PDB entry 8EG7 | electron microscopy, 3.20 A resolution | chains I and J of the 8 polymer chains in the assembly

== Chain I ==
Protein: DNA-directed RNA polymerase subunit beta
Organism: Escherichia coli
Notes: EC 2.7.7.6
UniProtKB: P0A8V4 (RPOB_ECO57); residue numbers follow UniProt; this construct covers 1-1342
Sequence (1342 residues; numbered 1 to 1342; the number before each row is that of its first residue):
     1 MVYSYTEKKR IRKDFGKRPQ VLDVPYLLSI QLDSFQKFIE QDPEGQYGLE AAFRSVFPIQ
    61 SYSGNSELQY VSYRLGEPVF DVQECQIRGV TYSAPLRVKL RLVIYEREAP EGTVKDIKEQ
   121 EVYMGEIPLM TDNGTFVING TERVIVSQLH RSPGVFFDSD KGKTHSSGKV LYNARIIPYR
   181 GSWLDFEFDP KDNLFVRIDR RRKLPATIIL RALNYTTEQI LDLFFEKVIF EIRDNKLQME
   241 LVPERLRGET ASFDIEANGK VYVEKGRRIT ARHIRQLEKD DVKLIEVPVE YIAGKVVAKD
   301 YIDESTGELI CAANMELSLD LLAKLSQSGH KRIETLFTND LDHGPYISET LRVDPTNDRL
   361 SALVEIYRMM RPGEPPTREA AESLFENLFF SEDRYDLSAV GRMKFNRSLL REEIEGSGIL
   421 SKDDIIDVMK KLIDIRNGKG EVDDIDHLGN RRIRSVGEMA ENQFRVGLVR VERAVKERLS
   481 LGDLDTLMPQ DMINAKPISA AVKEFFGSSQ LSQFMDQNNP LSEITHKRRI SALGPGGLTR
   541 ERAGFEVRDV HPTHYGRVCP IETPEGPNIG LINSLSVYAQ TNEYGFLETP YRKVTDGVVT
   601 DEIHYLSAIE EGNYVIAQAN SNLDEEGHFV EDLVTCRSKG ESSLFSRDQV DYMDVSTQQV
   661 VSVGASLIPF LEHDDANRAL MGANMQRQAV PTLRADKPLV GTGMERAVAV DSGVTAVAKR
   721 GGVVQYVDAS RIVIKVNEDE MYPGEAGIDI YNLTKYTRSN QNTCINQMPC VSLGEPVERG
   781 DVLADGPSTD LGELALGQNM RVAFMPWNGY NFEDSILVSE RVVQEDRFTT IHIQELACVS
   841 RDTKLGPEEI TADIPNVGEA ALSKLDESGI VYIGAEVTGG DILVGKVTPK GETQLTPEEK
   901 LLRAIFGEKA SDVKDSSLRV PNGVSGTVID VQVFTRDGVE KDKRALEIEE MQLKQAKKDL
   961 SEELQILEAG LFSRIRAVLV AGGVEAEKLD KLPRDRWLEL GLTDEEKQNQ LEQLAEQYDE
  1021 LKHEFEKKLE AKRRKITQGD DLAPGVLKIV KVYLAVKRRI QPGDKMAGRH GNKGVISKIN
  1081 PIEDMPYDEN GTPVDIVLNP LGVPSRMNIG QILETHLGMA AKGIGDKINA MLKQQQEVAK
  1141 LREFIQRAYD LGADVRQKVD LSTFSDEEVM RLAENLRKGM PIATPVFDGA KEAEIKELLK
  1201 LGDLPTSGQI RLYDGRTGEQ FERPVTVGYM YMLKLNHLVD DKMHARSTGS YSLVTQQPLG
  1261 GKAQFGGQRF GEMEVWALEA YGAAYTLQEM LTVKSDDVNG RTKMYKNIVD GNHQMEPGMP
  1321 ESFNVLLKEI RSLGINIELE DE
Disordered / not traced: 1, 891-912
Swiss-Prot annotation at these positions:
  - modified residue (N6-acetyllysine): K1022, K1200
Residues lining bound ligands:
  - chapso (1N7), molecule 1: Q46, Y47, Y179, D396, S398, A399, V400, R452, E458, E461, N462, E583, Y584
  - chapso (1N7), molecule 2: Q725, Y726, R731, E962, Q965, I966, A969, S973

== Chain J ==
Protein: DNA-directed RNA polymerase subunit beta'
Organism: Escherichia coli
Notes: EC 2.7.7.6
UniProtKB: C3SIA2 (C3SIA2_ECOLX); residues 2-1407 here = UniProt positions 2-1407
Sequence (1407 residues; each row starts with the number of its first residue):
     1 VKDLLKFLKA QTKTEEFDAI KIALASPDMI RSWSFGEVKK PETINYRTFK PERDGLFCAR
    61 IFGPVKDYEC LCGKYKRLKH RGVICEKCGV EVTQTKVRRE RMGHIELASP TAHIWFLKSL
   121 PSRIGLLLDM PLRDIERVLY FESYVVIEGG MTNLERQQIL TEEQYLDALE EFGDEFDAKM
   181 GAEAIQALLK SMDLEQECEQ LREELNETNS ETKRKKLTKR IKLLEAFVQS GNKPEWMILT
   241 VLPVLPPDLR PLVPLDGGRF ATSDLNDLYR RVINRNNRLK RLLDLAAPDI IVRNEKRMLQ
   301 EAVDALLDNG RRGRAITGSN KRPLKSLADM IKGKQGRFRQ NLLGKRVDYS GRSVITVGPY
   361 LRLHQCGLPK KMALELFKPF IYGKLELRGL ATTIKAAKKM VEREEAVVWD ILDEVIREHP
   421 VLLNRAPTLH RLGIQAFEPV LIEGKAIQLH PLVCAAYNAD FDGDQMAVHV PLTLEAQLEA
   481 RALMMSTNNI LSPANGEPII VPSQDVVLGL YYMTRDCVNA KGEGMVLTGP KEAERLYRSG
   541 LASLHARVKV RITEYEKDAN GELVAKTSLK DTTVGRAILW MIVPKGLPYS IVNQALGKKA
   601 ISKMLNTCYR ILGLKPTVIF ADQIMYTGFA YAARSGASVG IDDMVIPEKK HEIISEAEAE
   661 VAEIQEQFQS GLVTAGERYN KVIDIWAAAN DRVSKAMMDN LQTETVINRD GQEEKQVSFN
   721 SIYMMADSGA RGSAAQIRQL AGMRGLMAKP DGSIIETPIT ANFREGLNVL QYFISTHGAR
   781 KGLADTALKT ANSGYLTRRL VDVAQDLVVT EDDCGTHEGI MMTPVIEGGD VKEPLRDRVL
   841 GRVTAEDVLK PGTADILVPR NTLLHEQWCD LLEENSVDAV KVRSVVSCDT DFGVCAHCYG
   901 RDLARGHIIN KGEAIGVIAA QSIGEPGTQL TMRTFHIGGA ASRAAAESSI QVKNKGSIKL
   961 SNVKSVVNSS GKLVITSRNT ELKLIDEFGR TKESYKVPYG AVLAKGDGEQ VAGGETVANW
  1021 DPHTMPVITE VSGFVRFTDM IDGQTITRQT DELTGLSSLV VLDSAERTAG GKDLRPALKI
  1081 VDAQGNDVLI PGTDMPAQYF LPGKAIVQLE DGVQISSGDT LARIPQESGG TKDITGGLPR
  1141 VADLFEARRP KEPAILAEIS GIVSFGKETK GKRRLVITPV DGSDPYEEMI PKWRQLNVFE
  1201 GERVERGDVI SDGPEAPHDI LRLRGVHAVT RYIVNEVQDV YRLQGVKIND KHIEVIVRQM
  1261 LRKATIVNAG SSDFLEGEQV EYSRVKIANR ELEANGKVGA TYSRDLLGIT KASLATESFI
  1321 SAASFQETTR VLTEAAVAGK RDELRGLKEN VIVGRLIPAG TGYAYHQDRM RRRAAGEAPA
  1381 APQVTAEDAS ASLAELLNAG LGGSDNE
Disordered / not traced: 1-15, 933-947, 1127-1134, 1374-1407
Differences from the reference sequence: expression tag (1)
Metal / ion sites: Zn2+ site 1: C70, C72, C85, C88; Mg2+: D460, D462, D464 (shared with 1 residue of chain R); Zn2+ site 2: C814, C888, C895, C898

== Chain I / chain J interface ==
Pairs across the interface (370; chain I residue first):
  E504(I) - N320(J)
  F545(I) - D785(J)
  F545(I) - L788(J)  hydrophobic
  R548(I) - R780(J)  hydrogen bond (backbone-side chain)
  D549(I) - P750(J)
  D549(I) - R780(J)
  V550(I) - P750(J)
  V550(I) - F773(J)  hydrophobic
  V550(I) - T776(J)
  V550(I) - H777(J)  hydrogen bond (backbone-side chain)
  V550(I) - R780(J)
  H551(I) - F773(J)
  H551(I) - H777(J)
  Y555(I) - V769(J)
  Y555(I) - F773(J)
  C559(I) - R780(J)
  P560(I) - F773(J)  hydrophobic
  P560(I) - T776(J)
  P560(I) - R780(J)  hydrogen bond (backbone-side chain)
  I561(I) - T776(J)
  T563(I) - R780(J)
  G566(I) - A787(J)
  I569(I) - R780(J)
  I569(I) - A787(J)  hydrophobic
  G570(I) - R780(J)
  N573(I) - R780(J)
  Q618(I) - V769(J)
  Q618(I) - L770(J)
  N620(I) - N768(J)
  T635(I) - L770(J)
  S642(I) - L770(J)
  T657(I) - V769(J)
  V660(I) - V769(J)  hydrophobic
  V660(I) - F773(J)  hydrophobic
  L671(I) - Y772(J)  hydrogen bond (backbone-side chain)
  E672(I) - G766(J)
  E672(I) - L767(J)
  H673(I) - F763(J)  hydrogen bond (side chain-backbone)
  H673(I) - R764(J)  hydrogen bond (side chain-backbone)
  H673(I) - E765(J)  hydrogen bond (side chain-backbone)
  H673(I) - G766(J)
  D674(I) - Y772(J)  hydrogen bond (backbone-side chain)
  D675(I) - F763(J)
  D675(I) - Y772(J)
  A676(I) - Y772(J)
  A676(I) - A779(J)  hydrophobic
  N677(I) - A779(J)
  N677(I) - L783(J)
  A679(I) - Y772(J)
  L680(I) - L783(J)  hydrophobic
  F804(I) - S638(J)  hydrogen bond (backbone-side chain)
  M805(I) - A633(J)
  M805(I) - G636(J)
  P806(I) - D505(J)
  P806(I) - A632(J)
  P806(I) - A633(J)
  P806(I) - A637(J)
  N808(I) - P359(J)
  N808(I) - F629(J)
  N808(I) - A633(J)
  G809(I) - V357(J)
  G809(I) - P359(J)
  G809(I) - F629(J)
  Y810(I) - P359(J)
  N811(I) - D505(J)
  F812(I) - V357(J)  hydrophobic
  F812(I) - P451(J)
  F812(I) - F461(J)  hydrophobic
  F812(I) - S503(J)
  F812(I) - Q504(J)  hydrogen bond (backbone-side chain)
  F812(I) - D505(J)
  F812(I) - F629(J)  hydrophobic
  E813(I) - C454(J)
  E813(I) - A459(J)
  E813(I) - D460(J)
  E813(I) - F461(J)
  E813(I) - Q504(J)  hydrogen bond (backbone-side chain)
  D814(I) - F461(J)
  D814(I) - D462(J)
  S815(I) - V357(J)
  S815(I) - F461(J)
  R841(I) - D256(J)
  R841(I) - G257(J)
  K844(I) - F49(J)
  Q1061(I) - K445(J)
  P1062(I) - A446(J)
  G1063(I) - V354(J)
  G1063(I) - A446(J)
  K1065(I) - D462(J)
  K1065(I) - G463(J)
  K1073(I) - D462(J)  salt bridge
  G1074(I) - F461(J)
  V1075(I) - V354(J)  hydrophobic
  V1075(I) - I355(J)
  V1075(I) - F461(J)  hydrogen bond (backbone-backbone)
  V1075(I) - G463(J)
  I1076(I) - T356(J)
  S1077(I) - V357(J)
  N1099(I) - Q504(J)
  N1099(I) - D505(J)  hydrogen bond
  P1100(I) - A637(J)
  P1100(I) - S638(J)
  P1100(I) - V639(J)  hydrophobic
  P1100(I) - M725(J)
  L1101(I) - Q504(J)
  L1101(I) - D505(J)
  L1101(I) - M725(J)  hydrophobic
  L1101(I) - A730(J)  hydrophobic
  L1101(I) - R731(J)
  V1103(I) - V639(J)  hydrophobic
  P1104(I) - M725(J)  hydrophobic
  P1104(I) - Q736(J)
  S1105(I) - R731(J)  hydrogen bond
  S1105(I) - Q736(J)  hydrogen bond (backbone-side chain)
  R1106(I) - R731(J)
  M1107(I) - Q739(J)
  M1107(I) - L740(J)  hydrophobic
  M1107(I) - F763(J)  hydrophobic
  I1109(I) - M644(J)  hydrophobic
  I1109(I) - L740(J)  hydrophobic
  I1109(I) - F763(J)  hydrophobic
  I1112(I) - G640(J)
  I1112(I) - I641(J)
  L1113(I) - I641(J)  hydrophobic
  H1116(I) - I641(J)
  F1187(I) - L767(J)
  F1187(I) - Y772(J)  hydrophobic
  E1192(I) - I641(J)
  E1192(I) - D642(J)
  E1192(I) - R764(J)  salt bridge
  K1196(I) - D642(J)  salt bridge
  S1207(I) - D642(J)
  Q1209(I) - V639(J)
  Q1209(I) - G640(J)
  Q1209(I) - D643(J)
  E1219(I) - R538(J)  salt bridge
  F1221(I) - A633(J)
  F1221(I) - R634(J)
  E1222(I) - Y512(J)
  E1222(I) - R634(J)
  E1222(I) - S635(J)
  E1222(I) - G636(J)
  R1223(I) - Y512(J)
  R1223(I) - S635(J)
  R1223(I) - G636(J)
  R1223(I) - A637(J)
  R1223(I) - F719(J)  hydrogen bond (side chain-backbone)
  R1223(I) - N720(J)
  R1223(I) - S721(J)  hydrogen bond
  R1223(I) - M724(J)
  V1225(I) - G636(J)
  V1225(I) - S638(J)
  T1226(I) - S638(J)  hydrogen bond (backbone-side chain)
  T1226(I) - V639(J)  hydrogen bond (side chain-backbone)
  T1226(I) - G640(J)
  V1239(I) - K445(J)
  D1240(I) - K445(J)
  K1242(I) - R352(J)
  K1242(I) - V354(J)
  K1242(I) - Q465(J)
  M1243(I) - R352(J)
  M1243(I) - S353(J)
  M1243(I) - M372(J)  hydrophobic
  M1243(I) - K445(J)
  H1244(I) - G351(J)
  H1244(I) - R352(J)  hydrogen bond (backbone-backbone)
  H1244(I) - M372(J)
  A1245(I) - S350(J)
  A1245(I) - G351(J)
  A1245(I) - M372(J)
  A1245(I) - E375(J)
  A1245(I) - L376(J)  hydrophobic
  R1246(I) - D348(J)  salt bridge
  R1246(I) - Y349(J)  hydrogen bond (backbone-backbone)
  R1246(I) - S350(J)  hydrogen bond (backbone-backbone)
  R1246(I) - E375(J)
  R1246(I) - L376(J)
  S1247(I) - D348(J)
  S1247(I) - Y349(J)  hydrogen bond (backbone-backbone)
  S1247(I) - E375(J)  hydrogen bond
  S1247(I) - L376(J)
  S1247(I) - K378(J)
  S1247(I) - P379(J)
  T1248(I) - Y349(J)
  Y1251(I) - D348(J)  hydrogen bond
  L1253(I) - R99(J)  hydrogen bond (backbone-side chain)
  L1253(I) - V253(J)  hydrophobic
  V1254(I) - R99(J)  hydrogen bond (backbone-side chain)
  V1254(I) - L249(J)
  V1254(I) - P251(J)
  V1254(I) - R337(J)
  T1255(I) - R99(J)
  T1255(I) - R337(J)
  T1255(I) - N341(J)
  Q1256(I) - R99(J)
  Q1257(I) - N341(J)  hydrogen bond (side chain-backbone)
  Q1257(I) - K345(J)
  P1258(I) - R346(J)
  P1258(I) - D348(J)
  L1259(I) - R346(J)
  G1260(I) - R346(J)
  F1265(I) - E375(J)
  G1267(I) - R346(J)  hydrogen bond (backbone-side chain)
  G1267(I) - V347(J)
  G1267(I) - S350(J)
  Q1268(I) - R346(J)
  Q1268(I) - V347(J)  hydrogen bond (backbone-backbone)
  Q1268(I) - S350(J)  hydrogen bond (backbone-side chain)
  Q1268(I) - G351(J)
  Q1268(I) - R352(J)  hydrogen bond
  R1269(I) - R339(J)  hydrogen bond (side chain-backbone)
  R1269(I) - Q340(J)  hydrogen bond (side chain-backbone)
  R1269(I) - G344(J)  hydrogen bond (side chain-backbone)
  R1269(I) - K345(J)
  R1269(I) - R346(J)
  F1270(I) - G344(J)
  F1270(I) - K345(J)  hydrogen bond (backbone-backbone)
  F1270(I) - V347(J)  hydrophobic
  F1270(I) - I434(J)  hydrophobic
  F1270(I) - H469(J)
  G1271(I) - G344(J)
  E1272(I) - L343(J)
  E1272(I) - G344(J)
  M1273(I) - T428(J)
  E1274(I) - N424(J)  hydrogen bond
  E1274(I) - A426(J)
  E1274(I) - T428(J)  hydrogen bond
  V1275(I) - L343(J)
  W1276(I) - R798(J)
  W1276(I) - V801(J)
  W1276(I) - V917(J)
  W1276(I) - Q921(J)
  A1277(I) - T428(J)
  A1277(I) - R431(J)
  A1277(I) - I434(J)  hydrophobic
  A1277(I) - Q921(J)
  L1278(I) - M484(J)  hydrophobic
  E1279(I) - A914(J)
  E1279(I) - V917(J)
  E1279(I) - L1347(J)
  E1279(I) - V1351(J)
  A1280(I) - R431(J)
  A1280(I) - I918(J)
  A1280(I) - Q921(J)
  Y1281(I) - R431(J)  hydrogen bond (side chain-backbone)
  Y1281(I) - I434(J)  hydrogen bond (side chain-backbone)
  Y1281(I) - Q435(J)
  Y1281(I) - L483(J)
  Y1281(I) - M484(J)  hydrophobic
  Y1281(I) - N489(J)  hydrogen bond
  G1282(I) - E479(J)
  G1282(I) - L483(J)
  G1282(I) - G1360(J)
  G1282(I) - T1361(J)  hydrogen bond (backbone-backbone)
  A1283(I) - E479(J)
  A1283(I) - L483(J)
  A1284(I) - E479(J)  hydrogen bond (backbone-side chain)
  A1284(I) - L1356(J)
  A1284(I) - I1357(J)
  A1284(I) - T1361(J)  hydrogen bond (backbone-side chain)
  A1284(I) - G1362(J)
  Y1285(I) - E475(J)
  Y1285(I) - E479(J)  hydrogen bond (backbone-side chain)
  Y1285(I) - L1356(J)
  Y1285(I) - T1361(J)
  T1286(I) - L422(J)
  T1286(I) - A476(J)  hydrogen bond (side chain-backbone)
  T1286(I) - E479(J)  hydrogen bond
  L1287(I) - V1351(J)  hydrophobic
  L1287(I) - I1357(J)  hydrophobic
  Q1288(I) - R1355(J)
  Q1288(I) - L1356(J)
  E1289(I) - P471(J)
  E1289(I) - L472(J)  hydrogen bond (side chain-backbone)
  E1289(I) - T473(J)  hydrogen bond (side chain-backbone)
  E1289(I) - A476(J)
  M1290(I) - V347(J)
  L1291(I) - K345(J)  hydrogen bond (backbone-side chain)
  L1291(I) - V1351(J)  hydrophobic
  L1291(I) - G1354(J)
  T1292(I) - G1354(J)
  K1294(I) - V347(J)
  K1294(I) - D348(J)  hydrogen bond (backbone-backbone)
  K1294(I) - Y349(J)
  K1294(I) - V470(J)  hydrogen bond (side chain-backbone)
  K1294(I) - L472(J)
  S1295(I) - K345(J)
  S1295(I) - R346(J)  hydrogen bond (side chain-backbone)
  D1296(I) - K345(J)  salt bridge
  M1304(I) - L472(J)  hydrophobic
  M1304(I) - T473(J)
  Y1305(I) - Y349(J)
  Y1305(I) - P379(J)  hydrophobic
  Y1305(I) - Y382(J)
  Y1305(I) - I394(J)
  I1308(I) - P379(J)  hydrophobic
  I1308(I) - F380(J)
  V1309(I) - G383(J)
  V1309(I) - E386(J)
  H1313(I) - F380(J)
  H1313(I) - L472(J)
  H1313(I) - T473(J)  hydrogen bond (backbone-side chain)
  H1313(I) - L474(J)  hydrogen bond (backbone-backbone)
  H1313(I) - Q477(J)  hydrogen bond
  Q1314(I) - T473(J)
  G1318(I) - G1354(J)
  M1319(I) - V1353(J)
  P1320(I) - K345(J)
  P1320(I) - V1353(J)
  P1320(I) - G1354(J)
  E1321(I) - R99(J)  salt bridge
  S1322(I) - N341(J)  hydrogen bond (side chain-backbone)
  S1322(I) - L342(J)
  F1323(I) - I20(J)  hydrophobic
  F1323(I) - L342(J)
  F1323(I) - I1352(J)  hydrophobic
  V1325(I) - R99(J)
  V1325(I) - L249(J)  hydrophobic
  L1326(I) - R337(J)
  L1326(I) - F338(J)  hydrophobic
  L1326(I) - L342(J)  hydrophobic
  K1328(I) - E100(J)
  K1328(I) - M102(J)
  K1328(I) - L245(J)
  K1328(I) - L249(J)
  E1329(I) - L245(J)
  E1329(I) - M330(J)
  E1329(I) - I331(J)
  E1329(I) - R337(J)  salt bridge
  I1330(I) - L1332(J)  hydrophobic
  R1331(I) - W33(J)
  R1331(I) - M102(J)
  R1331(I) - P243(J)
  S1332(I) - P243(J)
  S1332(I) - L245(J)
  S1332(I) - Y269(J)  hydrogen bond
  S1332(I) - L327(J)
  L1333(I) - H113(J)
  L1333(I) - W115(J)  hydrophobic
  L1333(I) - P243(J)
  L1333(I) - L307(J)  hydrophobic
  L1333(I) - L327(J)  hydrophobic
  G1334(I) - A25(J)  hydrogen bond (backbone-backbone)
  G1334(I) - H113(J)  hydrogen bond (backbone-side chain)
  I1335(I) - I22(J)  hydrophobic
  I1335(I) - A23(J)
  I1335(I) - A25(J)
  I1335(I) - W33(J)
  I1335(I) - F116(J)  hydrophobic
  I1335(I) - A1336(J)  hydrophobic
  N1336(I) - K21(J)
  N1336(I) - I22(J)
  N1336(I) - A23(J)  hydrogen bond (backbone-backbone)
  N1336(I) - L24(J)
  N1336(I) - A25(J)
  N1336(I) - W33(J)
  I1337(I) - I20(J)  hydrophobic
  I1337(I) - K21(J)
  E1338(I) - I20(J)
  E1338(I) - K21(J)  hydrogen bond (backbone-backbone)
  L1339(I) - F17(J)  hydrophobic
  L1339(I) - A19(J)
  L1339(I) - I20(J)  hydrophobic
  E1340(I) - F17(J)
  E1340(I) - D18(J)
  E1340(I) - A19(J)  hydrogen bond (backbone-backbone)
  E1340(I) - R1341(J)  salt bridge
  D1341(I) - D18(J)
  E1342(I) - E16(J)
  E1342(I) - D18(J)
Interface residues without a listed pair, chain I (166 interface residues in all): P552, H554, E565, C636, R637, E641, W807, P1044, K1191, T1217, P1224, G1261, V1298, M1315
Interface residues without a listed pair, chain J (184 interface residues in all): M29, K96, L239, V244, P246, D248, Y360, K371, H430, L432, A467, L508, Y537, A630, I722, G732, R744, K749, I774, S775, A784, D802, E913

== Summary ==
166 residues of chain I face 184 of chain J across their interface, with 63 hydrogen bonds and 9 salt bridges.
Polar contacts include K1073(I)-D462(J), E1192(I)-R764(J) and K1196(I)-D642(J). Chain I binds chapso. D460(J),
D462(J) and D464(J) form the Mg2+ site.
Here chain I is DNA-directed RNA polymerase subunit beta and chain J is DNA-directed RNA polymerase subunit
beta', both from Escherichia coli. Entry 8EG7 (Cryo-EM structure of pre-consensus elemental paused elongation
complex) was determined by electron microscopy (same publication as 8EG8, 8EGB, 8EH8, 8EH9, 8EHA, 8EHF and
8EHI).
